2Q9B - chain A; structure by X-ray diffraction, 2.30 A resolution.

# Chain A
Molecule: Cell division protein ftsY
Source organism: Thermus aquaticus
UniProt: P83749 (FTSY_THEAQ); residues 1-304 here = UniProt positions 1-304
Amino-acid sequence (304 residues; row label = number of the first residue in the row):
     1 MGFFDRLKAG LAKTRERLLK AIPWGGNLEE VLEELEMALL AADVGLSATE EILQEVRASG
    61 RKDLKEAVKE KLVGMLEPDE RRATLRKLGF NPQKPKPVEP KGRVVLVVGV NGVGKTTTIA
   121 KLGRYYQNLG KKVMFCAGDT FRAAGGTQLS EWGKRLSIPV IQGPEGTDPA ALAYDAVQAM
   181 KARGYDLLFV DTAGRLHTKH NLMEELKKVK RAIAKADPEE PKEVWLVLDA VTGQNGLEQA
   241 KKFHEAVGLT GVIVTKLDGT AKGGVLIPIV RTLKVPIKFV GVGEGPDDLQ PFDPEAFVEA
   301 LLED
Disordered / not traced: 304
UniProt features mapped onto this chain:
  - binding site (GTP): Gly-109 to Thr-116, Asp-191 to Arg-195, Thr-255 to Asp-258
  - mutagenesis: Arg-17 (R17Q: No effect on proteolysis; when associated with M-18), Leu-18 (L18M: No effect on proteolysis; when associated with Q-17), Arg-86 (R86Q: No effect proteolysis; when associated with Q-87 and I-88), Lys-87 (K87Q: No effect proteolysis; when associated with Q-86 and I-88), Leu-88 (L88I: No effect proteolysis; when associated with Q-86 and Q-87)
Small-molecule neighbours: GMP-PNP (GNP; phosphoaminophosphonic acid-guanylate ester): Val-110, Asn-111, Gly-112, Val-113, Gly-114, Lys-115, Thr-116, Thr-117, Thr-118, Lys-121, Asp-139, Ala-143, Ala-144, Gly-145, Thr-255, Lys-256, Asp-258, Gly-281, Gly-283, Glu-284
Reported in the primary citation:
  - conformationally variable residues (loop rearrangement, side-chain flip): Arg-142, Gln-148, Arg-195, Lys-256, Asp-258, Glu-284
  - binding site for GMP-PNP: Asn-111

# In short
Ligands of chain A: GMP-PNP. Curated annotation (UniProt) lists 17 GTP-binding residues and 5 mutagenesis
sites. From the paper: a binding site for GMP-PNP at Asn-111; conformational variability at Arg-142, Gln-148
and Arg-195 among others.
Chain A is Cell division protein ftsY (Thermus aquaticus); the structure, Structure of FTSY:GMPPNP Complex,
was determined by X-ray diffraction, deposited together with 2Q9A and 2Q9C.
